PDB entry 6XTX | electron microscopy, 3.29 A resolution | chains 2 and 6 of the 12 polymer chains in the assembly

# Chain 2
Name: DNA replication licensing factor MCM2
From: Homo sapiens
Notes: EC 3.6.4.12
UniProt: P49736 (MCM2_HUMAN); residues 1-904 here = UniProt positions 1-904
Amino-acid sequence (904 residues; each row starts with the number of its first residue):
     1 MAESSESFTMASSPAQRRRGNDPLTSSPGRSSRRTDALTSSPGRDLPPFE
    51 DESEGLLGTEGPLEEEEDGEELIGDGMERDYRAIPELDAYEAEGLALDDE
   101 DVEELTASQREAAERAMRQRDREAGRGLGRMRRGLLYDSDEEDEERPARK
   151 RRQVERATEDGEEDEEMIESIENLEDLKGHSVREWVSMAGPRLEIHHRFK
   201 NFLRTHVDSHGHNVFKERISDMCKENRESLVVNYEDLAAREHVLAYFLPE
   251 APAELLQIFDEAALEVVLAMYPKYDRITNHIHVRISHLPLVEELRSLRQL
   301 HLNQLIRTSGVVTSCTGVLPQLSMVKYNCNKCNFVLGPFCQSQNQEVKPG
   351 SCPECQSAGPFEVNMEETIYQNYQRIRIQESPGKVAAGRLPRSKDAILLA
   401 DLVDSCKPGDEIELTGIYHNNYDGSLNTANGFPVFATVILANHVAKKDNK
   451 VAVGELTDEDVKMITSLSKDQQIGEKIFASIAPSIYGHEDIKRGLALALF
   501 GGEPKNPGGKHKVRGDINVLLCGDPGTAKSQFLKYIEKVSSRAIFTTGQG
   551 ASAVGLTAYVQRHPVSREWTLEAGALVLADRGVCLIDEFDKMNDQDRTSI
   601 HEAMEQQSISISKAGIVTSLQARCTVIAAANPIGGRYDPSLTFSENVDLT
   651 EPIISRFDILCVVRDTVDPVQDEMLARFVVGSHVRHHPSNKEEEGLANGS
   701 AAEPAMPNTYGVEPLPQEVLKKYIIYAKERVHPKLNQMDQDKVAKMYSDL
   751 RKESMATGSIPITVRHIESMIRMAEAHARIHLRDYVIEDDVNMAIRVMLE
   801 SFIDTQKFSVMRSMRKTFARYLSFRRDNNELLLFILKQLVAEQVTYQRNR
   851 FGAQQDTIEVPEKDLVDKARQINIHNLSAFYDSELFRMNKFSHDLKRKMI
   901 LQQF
Disordered / not traced: 1-174, 451-459, 550-554, 690-714
Bound ions: Zn2+: Cys329, Cys332, Cys352, Cys355
Small-molecule neighbours: ADP (adenosine-5'-diphosphate): Ile485, Tyr486, Pro525, Gly526, Thr527, Ala528, Lys529, Ser530, Gln531, Leu675
UniProt features mapped onto this chain:
  - zinc finger: Cys329 to Cys355 (C4-type)
  - motif: Ser655 to Asp658 (Arginine finger)
  - binding site (ADP): Ser530, Gln531
  - modified residue: Ala2 (N-acetylalanine), Ser12 (Phosphoserine), Ser13 (Phosphoserine), Thr25 (Phosphothreonine), Ser26 (Phosphoserine), Ser27 (Phosphoserine), Ser32 (Phosphoserine), Thr39 (Phosphothreonine), Ser40 (Phosphoserine), Ser41 (Phosphoserine), Ser53 (Phosphoserine), Thr59 (Phosphothreonine), Ser108 (Phosphoserine), Tyr137 (Phosphotyrosine), Ser139 (Phosphoserine), Lys216 (N6-acetyllysine), Ser381 (Phosphoserine), Ser484 (Phosphoserine)
  - cross-link: Lys178 (Glycyl lysine isopeptide (Lys-Gly) (interchain with G-Cter in SUMO2))
From the paper describing this entry:
  - binding site for the 70-nt DNA strand: Trp569

# Chain 6
Name: DNA replication licensing factor MCM6
From: Homo sapiens
Notes: EC 3.6.4.12
UniProt: Q14566 (MCM6_HUMAN); residues 1-821 here = UniProt positions 1-821
Amino-acid sequence (821 residues; each row starts with the number of its first residue):
     1 MDLAAAAEPGAGSQHLEVRDEVAEKCQKLFLDFLEEFQSSDGEIKYLQLA
    51 EELIRPERNTLVVSFVDLEQFNQQLSTTIQEEFYRVYPYLCRALKTFVKD
   101 RKEIPLAKDFYVAFQDLPTRHKIRELTSSRIGLLTRISGQVVRTHPVHPE
   151 LVSGTFLCLDCQTVIRDVEQQFKYTQPNICRNPVCANRRRFLLDTNKSRF
   201 VDFQKVRIQETQAELPRGSIPRSLEVILRAEAVESAQAGDKCDFTGTLIV
   251 VPDVSKLSTPGARAETNSRVSGVDGYETEGIRGLRALGVRDLSYRLVFLA
   301 CCVAPTNPRFGGKELRDEEQTAESIKNQMTVKEWEKVFEMSQDKNLYHNL
   351 CTSLFPTIHGNDEVKRGVLLMLFGGVPKTTGEGTSLRGDINVCIVGDPST
   401 AKSQFLKHVEEFSPRAVYTSGKASSAAGLTAAVVRDEESHEFVIEAGALM
   451 LADNGVCCIDEFDKMDVRDQVAIHEAMEQQTISITKAGVKATLNARTSIL
   501 AAANPISGHYDRSKSLKQNINLSAPIMSRFDLFFILVDECNEVTDYAIAR
   551 RIVDLHSRIEESIDRVYSLDDIRRYLLFARQFKPKISKESEDFIVEQYKH
   601 LRQRDGSGVTKSSWRITVRQLESMIRLSEAMARMHCCDEVQPKHVKEAFR
   651 LLNKSIIRVETPDVNLDQEEEIQMEVDEGAGGINGHADSPAPVNGINGYN
   701 EDINQESAPKASLRLGFSEYCRISNLIVLHLRKVEEEEDESALKRSELVN
   751 WYLKEIESEIDSEEELINKKRIIEKVIHRLTHYDHVLIELTQAGLKGSTE
   801 GSESYEEDPYLVVNPNYLLED
Disordered / not traced: 1-14, 258-291, 315-319, 663-718, 789-821
Bound ions: Zn2+: Cys158, Cys161, Cys180, Cys185; Mg2+: Ser403 (together with ATP-gamma-S)
Small-molecule neighbours:
  - ADP (adenosine-5'-diphosphate): Glu478, Arg529, Val618, Arg619, Glu622
  - ATP-gamma-S (AGS; phosphothiophosphoric acid-adenylate ester): Thr357, Ile358, His359, Pro398, Ser399, Thr400, Ala401, Lys402, Ser403, Gln404, Asn504, Ile548, Ile552
UniProt features mapped onto this chain:
  - motif: Ser528 to Asp531 (Arginine finger)
  - binding site (ATP): His359, Ser399, Thr400, Ala401, Lys402, Ser403, Asn504
  - binding site (ADP): Arg619, Glu622
  - modified residue: Met1 (N-acetylmethionine), Ser13 (Phosphoserine), Ser219 (Phosphoserine), Ser271 (Phosphoserine), Thr278 (Phosphothreonine), Lys643 (N6-acetyllysine), Ser689 (Phosphoserine), Ser762 (Phosphoserine), Thr791 (Phosphothreonine)
From the paper describing this entry:
  - binding site for the 70-nt DNA strand: Ser425, Phe442, Lys486
  - catalytic residues: Arg529
  - conformationally variable residues (order/disorder transition): Arg529

# Interface between chain 2 and chain 6
Contacting residue pairs (81):
  Arg183(2) with Asn196(6)
  Arg295(2) with Glu234(6), salt bridge
  Arg298(2) with Asp202(6); Val233(6); Glu234(6), salt bridge
  Gln299(2) with Phe200(6); Asp202(6), hydrogen bond (backbone-side chain)
  Leu302(2) with Phe200(6), hydrophobic
  Gln379(2) with Lys490(6)
  Ala386(2) with Asn494(6), hydrogen bond (backbone-side chain)
  Arg389(2) with Gln237(6)
  Leu390(2) with Ile444(6); Met450(6), hydrophobic
  Pro391(2) with Leu493(6)
  Arg392(2) with Thr144(6), hydrogen bond (side chain-backbone); His145(6)
  Asn420(2) with Phe200(6)
  Asn427(2) with Phe172(6); Val254(6)
  Thr428(2) with Val254(6)
  Ala429(2) with Glu438(6)
  Asn430(2) with Lys205(6)
  Gly431(2) with Phe172(6); Val254(6)
  Phe432(2) with Glu150(6); Phe172(6), hydrophobic; Phe203(6), hydrophobic; Ile227(6), hydrophobic
  Pro433(2) with Glu150(6); Leu151(6), hydrogen bond (backbone-backbone); Phe172(6); Lys173(6)
  Val434(2) with His148(6); Pro149(6)
  Phe435(2) with Pro149(6), hydrogen bond (backbone-backbone); Phe200(6), hydrophobic
  Thr437(2) with Pro149(6)
  Gly526(2) with Val618(6); Arg619(6)
  Lys538(2) with Glu382(6)
  Gln549(2) with Val471(6); Glu475(6)
  Gln561(2) with Ala487(6)
  Pro564(2) with Glu441(6); Gly488(6)
  Arg636(2) with Arg615(6)
  Val667(2) with Arg602(6)
  Asp672(2) with Arg602(6), salt bridge
  Glu673(2) with Lys599(6), salt bridge
  Ala676(2) with Val595(6), hydrophobic; Tyr598(6), hydrophobic; Leu621(6), hydrophobic
  Arg677(2) with Asp592(6), salt bridge
  Val680(2) with Glu591(6); Ile594(6), hydrophobic
  His683(2) with Lys378(6), hydrogen bond (backbone-side chain); Leu386(6); Ile625(6)
  His686(2) with Lys378(6)
  His687(2) with Lys585(6)
  Ser689(2) with Lys585(6)
  Arg812(2) with Glu738(6), salt bridge
  Glu842(2) with Leu731(6)
  Thr845(2) with Leu731(6)
  Tyr846(2) with Leu731(6); Glu755(6), hydrogen bond
  Arg848(2) with Gln603(6), hydrogen bond (side chain-backbone); Gly606(6), hydrogen bond (side chain-backbone); Ser607(6), hydrogen bond (side chain-backbone); Val609(6)
  Asn849(2) with Ser724(6), hydrogen bond (backbone-side chain); Ile727(6); Val728(6)
  Arg850(2) with Glu755(6), salt bridge; Ile756(6); Glu759(6), salt bridge
  Gln854(2) with His600(6); Gln603(6); Arg604(6)
  Lys868(2) with Glu735(6)
  Phe904(2) with Lys599(6)
Interface residues without a listed pair, chain 2 (66 interface residues in all): Leu300, Asn303, Thr313, Ala387, Tyr422, Leu426, Pro483, Asp524, Pro525, Arg562, Gly635, Asp665, Pro669, Val679, Gly681, Val684, Leu839, Gly852
Interface residues without a listed pair, chain 6 (79 interface residues in all): Pro56, Glu57, Pro146, Val147, Gln170, Tyr174, Thr195, Val201, Gln204, Ile249, Val251, Arg295, Thr380, Ala491, Lys583, Ile586, Gly608, Glu622, Ile723

# In short
The interface between chain 2 and chain 6 involves 66 residues on one side and 79 on the other, with 11
hydrogen bonds and 8 salt bridges. Polar pairs include Arg295(2)-Glu234(6), Arg298(2)-Glu234(6) and
Asp672(2)-Arg602(6). From the paper: the catalytic residue Arg529(6); a binding site for the 70-nt DNA strand
at Trp569(2) and Ser425(6) among others.
Here chain 2 is DNA replication licensing factor MCM2 and chain 6 is DNA replication licensing factor MCM6,
both from Homo sapiens. Entry 6XTX (CryoEM structure of human CMG bound to ATPgammaS and DNA) was determined
by electron microscopy together with 6XTY from the same study.
